1Y0R - chain A; structure by X-ray diffraction, 1.75 A resolution.

[Chain A]
Protein: Frv operon protein FrvX
From: Pyrococcus horikoshii
Reference sequence: O59196 (O59196_PYRHO); residues 1-353 here = UniProt positions 1-353
Sequence (353 residues; row label = number of the first residue in the row):
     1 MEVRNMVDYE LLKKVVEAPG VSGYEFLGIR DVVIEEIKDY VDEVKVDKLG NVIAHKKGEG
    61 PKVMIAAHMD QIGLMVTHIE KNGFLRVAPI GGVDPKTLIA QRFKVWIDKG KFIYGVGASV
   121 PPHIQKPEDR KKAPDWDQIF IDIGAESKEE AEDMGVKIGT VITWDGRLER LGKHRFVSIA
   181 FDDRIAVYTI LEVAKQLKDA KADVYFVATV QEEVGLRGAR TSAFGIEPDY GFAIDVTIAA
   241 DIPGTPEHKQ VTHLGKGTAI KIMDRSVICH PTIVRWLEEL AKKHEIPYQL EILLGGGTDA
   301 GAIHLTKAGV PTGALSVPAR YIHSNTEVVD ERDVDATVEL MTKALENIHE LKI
Not modelled in the structure: 1-5, 120-132, 352-353
Curated features (UniProtKB/Swiss-Prot):
  - active site: Glu212 (Proton acceptor)
  - binding site (Zn(2+)): His68, Asp182, Glu213, Asp235, His323
Metal / ion sites: Zn2+ site 1: His68, Asp182, Asp235 (together with arsenic); Zn2+ site 2: Asp182, Glu213, His323 (together with arsenic)
Ligand contacts: arsenic (ARS): Asp182, Glu212, Asp235, Gly297

[In short]
Bound to chain A: arsenic. His68, Asp182 and Asp235 coordinate Zn2+ site 1. Asp182, Glu213 and His323 form the
Zn2+ site 2. Curated annotation (UniProt) lists active-site residue Glu212 and 5 Zn2+-binding residues.
Chain A is Frv operon protein FrvX (Pyrococcus horikoshii); the structure, Crystal structure of the
tetrahedral aminopeptidase from P. horikoshii, was determined by X-ray diffraction (same publication as 1Y0Y).
